PDB entry 8EQA | X-ray diffraction, 2.55 A resolution | chains L and H

[Chain L]
Molecule: 2H08 Fab light chain
Organism: Homo sapiens
Notes: antibody fragment or engineered binder
Chain sequence (215 residues; each row starts with the number of its first residue):
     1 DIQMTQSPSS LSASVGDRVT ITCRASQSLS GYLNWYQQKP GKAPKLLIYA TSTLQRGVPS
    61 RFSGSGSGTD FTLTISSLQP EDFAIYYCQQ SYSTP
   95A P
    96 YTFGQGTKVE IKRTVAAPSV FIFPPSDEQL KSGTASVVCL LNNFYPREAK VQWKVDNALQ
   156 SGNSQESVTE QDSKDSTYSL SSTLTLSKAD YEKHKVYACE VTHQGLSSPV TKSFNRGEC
Disulfide bonds: Cys-23/Cys-88, Cys-134/Cys-194
Metal / ion sites: Zn2+ site 1: Asn-137, Asn-138 (shared with His-172(H) of chain H); Zn2+ site 2: Ser-202 (shared with His-101(H), His-102(H) of chain H)

[Chain H]
Molecule: 2H08 Fab heavy chain
Organism: Homo sapiens
Notes: antibody fragment or engineered binder
Chain sequence (225 residues; each row starts with the number of its first residue; note: 14 numbers in that range are skipped by the numbering (no residue carries them; nothing is unmodelled there); a row labelled like 35A-35B holds insertion residues (35A, then the next letters in order)):
     1 QVQLQESGPG LVKPSETLSL TCTVSGDSVS STNYY
35A-35B WG
    36 WIRQPPGKGL EWIGSIYYRG ITYNSPSLMN RVTISLDTAK NQFSLNL
82A-82C SSM
    83 TAADTAVYFC ANSIAVSG
100A-100D PLYF
   101 HHWGQGTLVT VSSASTKGPS VFPLAPS
   130 SKSTSGGTAA LGCLVKDYFP EPVTV
   156 SW
   162 NSGALTSG
   171 VHTFPAVLQS
   182 SGLYSLSSVV TVPSSSLGT
   203 Q
   205 TYICNVNHKP SNTKVDKR
   225 VEPKSC
Disordered / not traced: 130-135, 229-230
Disulfide bonds: Cys-22/Cys-92, Cys-142/Cys-208
Metal / ion sites: Zn2+ site 1: His-101, His-102 (shared with Ser-202(L) of chain L); Zn2+ site 2: His-172 (shared with Asn-137(L), Asn-138(L) of chain L)

[How chain L and chain H interact]
Residue-residue contacts (68):
  Tyr-32(L) with Pro-100A(H), hydrophobic
  Asn-34(L) with Leu-100B(H), hydrogen bond (side chain-backbone); Tyr-100C(H)
  Tyr-36(L) with Tyr-100C(H); Phe-100D(H), hydrogen bond (side chain-backbone); Trp-103(H), hydrophobic
  Gln-38(L) with Gln-39(H), hydrogen bond
  Ala-43(L) with Phe-91(H), hydrophobic; Trp-103(H), hydrophobic; Gly-104(H)
  Pro-44(L) with Trp-103(H), hydrogen bond (backbone-side chain)
  Leu-46(L) with Tyr-100C(H), hydrophobic
  Tyr-49(L) with Pro-100A(H), hydrophobic; Tyr-100C(H), hydrophobic
  Tyr-87(L) with Gln-39(H), hydrogen bond; Lys-43(H); Gly-44(H); Leu-45(H), hydrophobic
  Ser-91(L) with Leu-100B(H)
  Tyr-92(L) with Leu-100B(H)
  Ser-93(L) with Leu-100B(H)
  Thr-94(L) with Tyr-58(H), hydrogen bond; Leu-100B(H)
  Pro-95(L) with Tyr-35(H); Tyr-58(H), hydrophobic; Leu-100B(H)
  Pro-95A(L) with Trp-47(H), hydrophobic
  Tyr-96(L) with Tyr-35(H); Trp-47(H); Ser-50(H); Ser-95(H), hydrogen bond; Leu-100B(H); Phe-100D(H), hydrophobic
  Phe-98(L) with Leu-45(H); Phe-100D(H), hydrophobic
  Phe-116(L) with Thr-137(H); Ala-139(H), hydrophobic
  Phe-118(L) with Leu-124(H), hydrophobic; Ala-125(H); Ala-139(H)
  Ser-121(L) with Phe-122(H); Pro-123(H)
  Asp-122(L) with Lys-228(H), salt bridge
  Glu-123(L) with Phe-122(H); Pro-123(H)
  Gln-124(L) with Phe-122(H); Lys-145(H)
  Ser-127(L) with Phe-122(H)
  Thr-129(L) with Lys-145(H)
  Ser-131(L) with Leu-143(H); Lys-145(H)
  Leu-135(L) with Ala-139(H), hydrophobic; Phe-174(H), hydrophobic; Val-190(H), hydrophobic
  Asn-137(L) with His-172(H), hydrogen bond; Thr-192(H)
  Asn-138(L) with His-172(H), hydrogen bond
  Gln-160(L) with Val-177(H); Gln-179(H)
  Ser-162(L) with Phe-174(H); Pro-175(H), hydrogen bond (side chain-backbone); Val-177(H)
  Val-163(L) with Pro-175(H)
  Thr-164(L) with Phe-174(H)
  Ser-174(L) with His-172(H), hydrogen bond; Phe-174(H)
  Leu-175(L) with Phe-174(H)
  Ser-176(L) with Phe-174(H)
Interface residues without a listed pair, chain L (43 interface residues in all): Lys-42, Gln-55, Gln-89, Gln-100, Val-133, Glu-161, Asp-167
Interface residues without a listed pair, chain H (38 interface residues in all): Ile-37, His-101, Ala-138, Leu-140, Leu-178, Ser-188

[In short]
43 residues of chain L and 38 residues of chain H are in contact, with 11 hydrogen bonds and 1 salt bridge.
Polar pairs include Asp-122(L)/Lys-228(H), Asn-34(L)/Leu-100B(H) and Tyr-36(L)/Phe-100D(H). His-172(H),
Asn-137(L) and Asn-138(L) form the Zn2+ site 2.
Here chain L is 2H08 Fab light chain and chain H is 2H08 Fab heavy chain, both from Homo sapiens. Entry 8EQA
(Crystal structure of human anti-N1 neuraminidase 2H08 Fab) was determined by X-ray diffraction together with
8E6J, 8E6K and 8EQC from the same study.
